PDB entry 4TUY | X-ray diffraction, 2.10 A resolution | chains D and E of the 6 polymer chains in the assembly

# Chain D
Protein: Tubulin beta-2B chain
From: Bos taurus
UniProt: Q6B856 (TBB2B_BOVIN); the author numbering skips numbers that UniProt does not, so the offset changes along the chain: 1-42 = UniProt 1-42; 45-360 = UniProt 43-358; 369-455 = UniProt 359-445
Sequence (445 residues; row label = number of the first residue in the row; note: 10 numbers in that range are skipped by the numbering (no residue carries them; nothing is unmodelled there)):
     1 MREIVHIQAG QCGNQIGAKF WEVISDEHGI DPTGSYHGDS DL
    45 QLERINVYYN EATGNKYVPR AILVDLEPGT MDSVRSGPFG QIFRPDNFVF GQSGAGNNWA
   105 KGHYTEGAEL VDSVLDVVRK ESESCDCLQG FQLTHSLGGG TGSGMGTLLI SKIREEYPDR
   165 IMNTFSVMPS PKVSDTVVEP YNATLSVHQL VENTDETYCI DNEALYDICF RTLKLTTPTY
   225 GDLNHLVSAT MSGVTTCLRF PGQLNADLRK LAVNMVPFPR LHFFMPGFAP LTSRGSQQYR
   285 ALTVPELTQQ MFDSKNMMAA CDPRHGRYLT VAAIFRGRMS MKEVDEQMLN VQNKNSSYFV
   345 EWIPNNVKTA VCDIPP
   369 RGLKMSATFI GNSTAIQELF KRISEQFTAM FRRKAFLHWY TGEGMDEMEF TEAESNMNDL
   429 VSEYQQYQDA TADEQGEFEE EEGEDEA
Unresolved in the structure: 277-285, 442-455
Ion coordination: Mg2+: Q11 (together with GDP)
Residues lining bound ligands:
  - Rhizoxin (36L; (1R,2R,3E,5R,7R,8S,10S,13E,16R)-8-hydroxy-10-[(2S,3R,4E,6E,8E)-3-methoxy-4,8-dimethyl-9-(2-methyl-1,3-oxazol-4-yl)nona-4,6,8-trien-2-yl]-2,7-dimethyl-6,11,19-trioxatricyclo[14.3.1.0~5,7~]icosa-3,13-diene-12,18-dione): G100, N101, N102, K105, D179, T180, V181, V182, A397, M398, R401, A403, F404, W407, Y408
  - GDP (guanosine-5'-diphosphate): G10, Q11, C12, Q15, I16, A99, N101, S140, G142, G143, G144, T145, G146, S147, V171, P173, V177, S178, E183, N206, L209, Y224, L227, N228, V231
Swiss-Prot annotation at these positions:
  - motif: M1 to I4 (MREI motif)
  - binding site (GTP): Q11, E71, S140, G144, T145, G146, N206, N228
  - binding site (Mg(2+)): E71
  - modified residue: S40 (Phosphoserine), T57 (Phosphothreonine), K60 (N6-acetyllysine), S174 (Phosphoserine), T287 (Phosphothreonine), T292 (Phosphothreonine), R320 (Omega-N-methylarginine), E448 (5-glutamyl polyglutamate)
  - cross-link (Glycyl lysine isopeptide (Lys-Gly)): K60 (interchain with G-Cter in ubiquitin), K326 (interchain with G-Cter in ubiquitin)
What the authors report for this chain:
  - binding site for Rhizoxin: N101, N102, K105, V181, V182, F404, Y408

# Chain E
Protein: Stathmin-4
From: Rattus norvegicus
Notes: fragment: STATHMIN-LIKE DOMAIN, Residues 49-189
UniProt: P63043 (STMN4_RAT); residues 5-145 here correspond to UniProt positions 49-189 (UniProt number = residue number + 44)
Sequence (143 residues; numbered 3 to 145; the number before each row is that of its first residue):
     3 MADMEVIELN KCTSGQSFEV ILKPPSFDGV PEFNASLPRR RDPSLEEIQK KLEAAEERRK
    63 YQEAELLKHL AEKREHEREV IQKAIEENNN FIKMAKEKLA QKMESNKENR EAHLAAMLER
   123 LQEKDKHAEE VRKNKELKEE ASR
Unresolved in the structure: 3-5, 29-43, 141-145
Construct notes: expression tag (3-4)
Swiss-Prot annotation at these positions:
  - modified residue: S46 (Phosphoserine)

# How chain D and chain E interact
Residue-residue contacts (26):
  Y108(D) - H129(E)  hydrogen bond
  Y108(D) - A130(E)  hydrophobic
  Y108(D) - V133(E)  hydrophobic
  Y108(D) - R134(E)  hydrogen bond (backbone-side chain)
  T109(D) - K137(E)
  A112(D) - R134(E)
  S155(D) - L123(E)
  S155(D) - K126(E)
  K156(D) - D127(E)  salt bridge
  R158(D) - L123(E)
  E159(D) - L120(E)
  E159(D) - L123(E)
  E159(D) - D127(E)
  P162(D) - M119(E)  hydrophobic
  Q193(D) - K126(E)  hydrogen bond
  N197(D) - L123(E)
  N197(D) - K126(E)
  T409(D) - K140(E)  hydrogen bond (backbone-side chain)
  G410(D) - K137(E)
  E411(D) - V133(E)
  E411(D) - K137(E)  salt bridge
  G412(D) - V133(E)
  G412(D) - N136(E)
  G412(D) - K137(E)
  M413(D) - V133(E)
  E417(D) - H129(E)  salt bridge
Also at the interface, not in a pair above, chain D (17 interface residues in all): D163
Also at the interface, not in a pair above, chain E (15 interface residues in all): R112, L116, Q124

# Summary
The interface between chain D and chain E involves 17 residues on one side and 15 on the other; the contacts
include 4 hydrogen bonds and 3 salt bridges. Among the polar pairs are K156(D)-D127(E), E411(D)-K137(E) and
E417(D)-H129(E). The paper reports a binding site for Rhizoxin at N101(D), N102(D) and K105(D) among others.
Chain D is Tubulin beta-2B chain (Bos taurus) and chain E is Stathmin-4 (Rattus norvegicus); the structure,
Tubulin-Rhizoxin complex, was determined by X-ray diffraction together with 4TV8 and 4TV9 from the same study.
